Entry 6F40 (electron microscopy, 3.70 A resolution); this record covers chains V and Y of the 22 polymer chains in the assembly.

# Chain V
Molecule: Transcription factor IIIB 70 kDa subunit
From: Saccharomyces cerevisiae (strain ATCC 204508 / S288c)
UniProt: P29056 (TF3B_YEAST); residues 1-596 here = UniProt positions 1-596
Amino-acid sequence (596 residues; row label = number of the first residue in the row):
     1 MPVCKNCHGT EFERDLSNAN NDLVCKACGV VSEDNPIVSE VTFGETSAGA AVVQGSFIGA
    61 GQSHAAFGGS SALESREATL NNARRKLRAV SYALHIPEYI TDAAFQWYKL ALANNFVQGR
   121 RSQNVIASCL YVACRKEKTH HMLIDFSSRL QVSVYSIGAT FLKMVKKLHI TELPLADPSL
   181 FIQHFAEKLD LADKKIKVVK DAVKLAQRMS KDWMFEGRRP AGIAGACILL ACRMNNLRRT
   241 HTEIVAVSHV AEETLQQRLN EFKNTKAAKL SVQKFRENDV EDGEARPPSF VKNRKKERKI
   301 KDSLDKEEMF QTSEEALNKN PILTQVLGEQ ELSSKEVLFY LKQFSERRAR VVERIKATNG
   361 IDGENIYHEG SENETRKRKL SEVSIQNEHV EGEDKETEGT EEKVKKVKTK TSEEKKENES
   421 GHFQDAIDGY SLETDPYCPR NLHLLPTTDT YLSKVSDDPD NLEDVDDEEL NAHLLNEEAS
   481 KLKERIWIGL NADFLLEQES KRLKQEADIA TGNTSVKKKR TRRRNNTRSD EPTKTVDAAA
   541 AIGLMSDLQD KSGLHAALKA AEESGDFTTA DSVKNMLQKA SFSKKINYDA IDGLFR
Not modelled in the structure: 1, 41-72, 298-437, 511-596
Metal / ion sites: Zn2+: Cys-4, Cys-7, Cys-25, Cys-28
Swiss-Prot annotation at these positions:
  - zinc finger: Met-1 to Glu-33 (TFIIB-type)
  - binding site (Zn(2+)): Cys-4, Cys-7, Cys-25, Cys-28
  - modified residue (Phosphoserine): Ser-381, Ser-384

# Chain Y
Molecule: Template DNA
Sequence (81 nucleotides; each row starts with the number of its first residue):
     1 CCAAATGTCC ACGAAGGGTT ACTTCGCGAA CACATAGTTG CGAAAAAAAC ATTTATTTAT
    61 AGTAGCCGAA AATAGTGGAC G
Not modelled in the structure: 1-2, 24-41, 78-81

# Chain V / chain Y interface
Pairs across the interface - 14 pairs, chain V then chain Y:
  Asn-115(V) / DC50(Y)  phosphate contact
  Arg-120(V) / DA51(Y)  hydrogen bond to the phosphate
  Arg-120(V) / DT52(Y)  salt bridge to the phosphate
  Lys-163(V) / DT52(Y)  phosphate contact
  Arg-218(V) / DG62(Y)  salt bridge to the phosphate
  Arg-218(V) / DT63(Y)  phosphate contact
  Arg-219(V) / DT63(Y)  hydrogen bond to the phosphate
  Val-250(V) / DA64(Y)  phosphate contact
  Ala-251(V) / DA64(Y)  phosphate contact
  Glu-253(V) / DA64(Y)  sugar contact
  Glu-253(V) / DG65(Y)  phosphate contact
  Thr-254(V) / DT63(Y)  phosphate contact
  Thr-254(V) / DA64(Y)  phosphate contact
  Arg-258(V) / DT63(Y)  salt bridge to the phosphate
Interface residues without a listed pair, chain V (15 interface residues in all): Gln-118, Gly-119, Tyr-155, Gly-217, Ser-289
Interface residues without a listed pair, chain Y (8 interface residues in all): DA61

# Overview
15 residues of chain V and 8 residues of chain Y are in contact; the contacts include 2 hydrogen bonds and 3
salt bridges. Polar pairs include Arg-120(V)/DA51(Y), Arg-219(V)/DT63(Y) and Arg-120(V)/DT52(Y). UniProt lists
4 Zn2+-binding residues on chain V.
Here chain V is Transcription factor IIIB 70 kDa subunit (Saccharomyces cerevisiae (strain ATCC 204508 /
S288c)) and chain Y is Template DNA. Entry 6F40 (RNA Polymerase III open complex) was determined by electron
microscopy (same publication as 6F41, 6F42 and 6F44).
